PDB entry 5G0R | X-ray diffraction, 1.25 A resolution | chains B and D of the 6 polymer chains in the assembly

[Chain B]
Protein: Methyl-coenzyme M reductase I subunit beta
Organism: Methanothermobacter marburgensis
Notes: EC 2.8.4.1
UniProtKB: P11560 (MCRB_METTM); numbering as in UniProt (aligned over 1-443)
Sequence (443 residues; numbered 1 to 443; the number before each row is that of its first residue):
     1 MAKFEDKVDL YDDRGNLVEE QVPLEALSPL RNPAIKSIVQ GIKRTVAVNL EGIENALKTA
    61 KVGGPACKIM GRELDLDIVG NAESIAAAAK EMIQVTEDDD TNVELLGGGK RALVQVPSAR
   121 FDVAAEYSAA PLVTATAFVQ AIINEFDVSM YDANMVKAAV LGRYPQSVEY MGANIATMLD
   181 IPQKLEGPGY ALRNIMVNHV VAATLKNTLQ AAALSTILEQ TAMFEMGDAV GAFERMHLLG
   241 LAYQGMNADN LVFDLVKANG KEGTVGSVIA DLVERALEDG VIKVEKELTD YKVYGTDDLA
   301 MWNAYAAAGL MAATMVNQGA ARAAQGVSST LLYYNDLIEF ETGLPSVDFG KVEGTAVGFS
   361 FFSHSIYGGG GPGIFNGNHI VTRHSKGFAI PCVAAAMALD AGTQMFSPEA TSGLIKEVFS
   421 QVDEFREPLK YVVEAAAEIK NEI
Disordered / not traced: 1
Metal / ion sites: Mg2+ site 1 near Asp271 (its only coordinating residue here); Mg2+ site 2 near Asn441 (its only coordinating residue here)
Ligand contacts:
  - factor 430 (F43): Ser365, Ile366, Tyr367
  - Coenzyme B (TP7): Phe361, Phe362, Tyr367, Gly368, Gly369, His379, Ile380, Val381
UniProt features mapped onto this chain:
  - binding site (coenzyme M): Tyr367
  - binding site (coenzyme B): Gly369

[Chain D]
Protein: Methyl-coenzyme M reductase I subunit alpha
Organism: Methanothermobacter marburgensis
Notes: EC 2.8.4.1
UniProtKB: P11558 (MCRA_METTM); numbering as in UniProt (aligned over 1-550)
Sequence (550 residues; each row starts with the number of its first residue):
     1 MADKLFINAL KKKFEESPEE KKTTFYTLGG WKQSERKTEF VNAGKEVAAK RGIPQYNPDI
    61 GTPLGQRVLM PYQVSTTDTY VEGDDLHFVN NAAMQQMWDD IRRTVIVGLN HAHAVIEKRL
   121 GKEVTPETIT HYLETVNHAM PGAAVVQEHM VETHPALVAD SYVKVFTGND EIADEIDPAF
   181 VIDINKQFPE DQAETLKAEV GDGIWQVVRI PTIVSRTCDG ATTSRWSAMQ IGMSMISAYK
   241 QAAGEAATGD FAYAAKHAEV IHMGTYLPVR RARGENEPGG VPFGYLADIC QSSRVNYEDP
   301 VRVSLDVVAT GAMLYDQIWL GSYMSGGVGF TQYATAAYTD NILDDFTYFG KEYVEDKYGL
   361 CEAPNNMDTV LDVATEVTFY GLEQYEEYPA LLEDQFGGSQ RAAVVAAAAG CSTAFATGNA
   421 QTGLSGWYLS MYLHKEQHSR LGFYGYDLQD QCGASNVFSI RGDEGLPLEL RGPNYPNYAM
   481 NVGHQGEYAG ISQAPHAARG DAFVFNPLVK IAFADDNLVF DFTNVRGEFA KGALREFEPA
   541 GERALITPAK
Disordered / not traced: 1, 550
Modified residues: His257 (n1-methylated histidine; MHS); Arg271 (5-methyl-arginine; AGM); Gln400 (2-methyl-glutamine; MGN); Gly445 (thioglycin; GL3); Asp450 (didehydroaspartate; DYA); Cys452 (s-methylcysteine; SMC)
Metal / ion sites: Mg2+: Lys11, Phe14; Na+: Pro58, Ile60, Thr62; factor 430 Ni near Gln147 (its only coordinating residue here); K+: Ser215, Arg216, Cys218 (shared with 3 residues of chain A)
Ligand contacts:
  - factor 430 (F43), molecule 1: Ala143, Ala144, Val145, Val146, Gln147, Met150, Val151, Met229, Gln230, Met233, Ile236, Ala243, Gly244
  - factor 430 (F43), molecule 2: Gly326, Gly327, Val328, Gly329, Phe330, Thr331, Gln332, Tyr333, Phe396, Gly397, Gly398, Gln400, Gly442, Phe443
  - Coenzyme B (TP7), molecule 1: Arg225, Lys256, His257
  - Coenzyme B (TP7), molecule 2: Arg270, Arg271, Leu320, Met324, Ser325, Phe330, Phe443, Ala479, Met480, Asn481, Val482
UniProt features mapped onto this chain:
  - binding site (coenzyme F430): Gln147
  - binding site (coenzyme B): Arg225, Lys256, His257, Arg270
  - binding site (coenzyme M): Tyr333, Tyr444
  - modified residue: His257 (Pros-methylhistidine), Arg271 (5-methylarginine), Gly445 (1-thioglycine), Cys452 (S-methylcysteine)

[How chain B and chain D interact]
Residue-residue contacts - 107 pairs, chain B then chain D:
  Val62(B) - Phe505(D)
  Gly63(B) - Leu470(D)
  Pro65(B) - Ile261(D)
  Pro65(B) - Asn506(D)  hydrogen bond (backbone-side chain)
  Ala66(B) - Asn506(D)
  Ala66(B) - Pro507(D)
  Ala66(B) - Leu508(D)  hydrophobic
  Cys67(B) - Tyr285(D)
  Cys67(B) - Phe505(D)
  Cys67(B) - Asn506(D)  hydrogen bond
  Lys68(B) - Glu199(D)  salt bridge
  Lys68(B) - Phe503(D)
  Lys68(B) - Val504(D)
  Lys68(B) - Phe505(D)  hydrogen bond (backbone-backbone)
  Ile69(B) - Pro467(D)  hydrophobic
  Ile69(B) - Glu469(D)
  Ile69(B) - Leu470(D)  hydrophobic
  Ile69(B) - His496(D)
  Ile69(B) - Val504(D)
  Met70(B) - Thr195(D)
  Met70(B) - His496(D)
  Met70(B) - Arg499(D)
  Met70(B) - Asp501(D)
  Met70(B) - Phe503(D)  hydrophobic
  Gly71(B) - Arg499(D)
  Arg72(B) - Asn419(D)
  Arg72(B) - Gln421(D)  hydrogen bond
  Arg72(B) - Pro467(D)
  Arg72(B) - Glu469(D)  salt bridge
  Val139(B) - Ile460(D)  hydrophobic
  Ile143(B) - Ile460(D)  hydrophobic
  Met150(B) - Phe458(D)
  Tyr151(B) - Asn365(D)
  Tyr151(B) - Asn366(D)
  Tyr151(B) - Met367(D)  hydrogen bond (side chain-backbone)
  Tyr151(B) - Thr422(D)
  Tyr151(B) - Phe458(D)  hydrophobic
  Ala153(B) - Ile460(D)
  Asn154(B) - Gln421(D)
  Asn154(B) - Ile460(D)
  Asn154(B) - Pro467(D)
  Met155(B) - Pro467(D)  hydrophobic
  Lys157(B) - Ile460(D)
  Lys157(B) - Arg461(D)
  Lys157(B) - Gly462(D)  hydrogen bond (side chain-backbone)
  Lys157(B) - Gly465(D)  hydrogen bond (side chain-backbone)
  Ala158(B) - Pro467(D)
  Ala158(B) - Leu470(D)  hydrophobic
  Gly162(B) - Leu466(D)
  Gly162(B) - Leu470(D)
  Arg163(B) - Pro282(D)
  Arg163(B) - Tyr285(D)  hydrogen bond
  Arg163(B) - Leu466(D)
  Arg163(B) - Leu470(D)
  Arg163(B) - Phe505(D)
  Tyr164(B) - Gly462(D)
  Tyr164(B) - Asp463(D)
  Tyr164(B) - Leu466(D)
  Pro165(B) - Gly462(D)
  Pro165(B) - Asp463(D)
  Pro165(B) - Leu466(D)
  Pro165(B) - Asn474(D)  hydrogen bond (backbone-side chain)
  Pro165(B) - Tyr475(D)  hydrophobic
  Pro165(B) - Pro476(D)
  Gln166(B) - Gly279(D)  hydrogen bond (side chain-backbone)
  Gln166(B) - Gly280(D)  hydrogen bond (side chain-backbone)
  Gln166(B) - Leu466(D)
  Gln166(B) - Leu470(D)
  Gln166(B) - Gly472(D)  hydrogen bond (side chain-backbone)
  Gln166(B) - Pro473(D)
  Gln166(B) - Asn474(D)  hydrogen bond (side chain-backbone)
  Gln166(B) - Tyr475(D)  hydrogen bond (side chain-backbone)
  Val168(B) - Tyr266(D)
  Val168(B) - Pro268(D)
  Glu169(B) - Tyr266(D)  hydrogen bond
  Met171(B) - Thr265(D)
  Lys184(B) - Tyr266(D)
  Gln325(B) - Ala246(D)
  Ser363(B) - Ala246(D)
  His364(B) - Gly244(D)
  His364(B) - Glu245(D)
  His364(B) - Ala246(D)
  His364(B) - Thr248(D)
  Ser365(B) - Thr248(D)
  Ser365(B) - Gly249(D)
  Ser365(B) - Ala252(D)
  Ile366(B) - Met229(D)
  Ile366(B) - Met233(D)  hydrophobic
  Ile366(B) - Ile236(D)  hydrophobic
  Ile366(B) - Thr248(D)
  Ile366(B) - Ala252(D)
  Tyr367(B) - Met229(D)  hydrophobic
  Tyr367(B) - Lys256(D)  hydrogen bond (backbone-side chain)
  Gly368(B) - Ala252(D)
  Gly368(B) - Lys256(D)
  Gly369(B) - Tyr253(D)
  Gly370(B) - Gly249(D)
  Thr403(B) - Arg119(D)
  Gln404(B) - Arg119(D)
  Met405(B) - Ala114(D)
  Met405(B) - Val115(D)  hydrophobic
  Met405(B) - Lys118(D)
  Met405(B) - Arg119(D)
  Met405(B) - Asp250(D)
  Phe406(B) - Asp250(D)
  Phe406(B) - Tyr253(D)  hydrophobic
  Phe406(B) - Ala258(D)  hydrophobic
Also at the interface, not in a pair above, chain B (49 interface residues in all): Thr136, Gln140, Asp152, Leu161, Ser167, Ile181, Gly371, Ile374
Also at the interface, not in a pair above, chain D (66 interface residues in all): His111, Gly232, Leu267, Val281, Ala420, Ser459, Leu468, Arg471, Ala502

[In short]
The interface between chain B and chain D involves 49 residues on one side and 66 on the other, with 16
hydrogen bonds and 2 salt bridges. Among the polar pairs are Lys68(B)-Glu199(D), Arg72(B)-Glu469(D) and
Pro65(B)-Asn506(D).
Here chain B is Methyl-coenzyme M reductase I subunit beta and chain D is Methyl-coenzyme M reductase I
subunit alpha, both from Methanothermobacter marburgensis. Entry 5G0R (Methyl-coenzyme M reductase I from
methanothermobacter marburgensis exposed to 3-nitrooxypropanol) was determined by X-ray diffraction.
